PDB entry 4MFB | X-ray diffraction, 2.88 A resolution | chains A and B

# Chain A
Name: HIV-1 reverse transcriptase, p66 subunit
From: Human immunodeficiency virus type 1
Notes: EC 2.7.7.49; fragment: HIV-1 reverse transcriptase, p66 subunit (chain A)
UniProt: P03366 (POL_HV1B1); residues 1-555 here correspond to UniProt positions 600-1154 (UniProt number = residue number + 599)
Sequence (557 residues; numbered -1 to 555; the number before each row is that of its first residue; numbers below 1 keep their minus sign (Met-1 is residue -1)):
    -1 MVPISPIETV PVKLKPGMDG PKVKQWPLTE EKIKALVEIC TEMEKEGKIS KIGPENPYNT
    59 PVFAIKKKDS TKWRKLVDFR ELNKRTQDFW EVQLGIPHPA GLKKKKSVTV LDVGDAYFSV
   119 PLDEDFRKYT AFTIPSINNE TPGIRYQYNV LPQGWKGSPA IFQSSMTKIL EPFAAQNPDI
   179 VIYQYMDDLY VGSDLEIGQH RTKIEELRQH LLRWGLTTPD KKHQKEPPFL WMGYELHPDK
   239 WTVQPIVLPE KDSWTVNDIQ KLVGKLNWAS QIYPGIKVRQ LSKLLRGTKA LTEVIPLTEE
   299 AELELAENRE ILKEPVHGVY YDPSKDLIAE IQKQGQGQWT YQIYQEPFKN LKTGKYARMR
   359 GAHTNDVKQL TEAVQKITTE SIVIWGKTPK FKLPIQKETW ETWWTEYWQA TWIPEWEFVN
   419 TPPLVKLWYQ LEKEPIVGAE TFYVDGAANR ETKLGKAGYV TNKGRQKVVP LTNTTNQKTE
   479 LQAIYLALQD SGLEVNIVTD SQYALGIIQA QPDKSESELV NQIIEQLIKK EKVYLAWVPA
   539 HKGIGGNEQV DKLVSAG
Disordered / not traced: -1 to 3, 548-555
Sequence notes: expression tag (-1 to 0); engineered mutation Ala172 (Lys771 in P03366), Ala173 (Lys772 in P03366), Ser280 (Cys879 in P03366)
Small-molecule neighbours: 29T (8-{2-[2-(2,4-dioxo-3,4-dihydropyrimidin-1(2H)-yl)ethoxy]phenoxy}indolizine-2-carbonitrile): Pro95, Leu100, Lys101, Lys102, Lys103, Val106, Val108, Val179, Tyr181, Tyr188, Val189, Gly190, Pro225, Phe227, Trp229, Leu234, His235, Pro236, Tyr318
Curated features (UniProtKB/Swiss-Prot):
  - region: Phe227 to His235 (RT 'primer grip')
  - motif: Trp398 to Trp414 (Tryptophan repeat motif)
  - binding site (Mg(2+)): Asp110, Asp185, Asp186, Asp443, Glu478, Asp498, Asp549
  - site: Trp401 (Essential for RT p66/p51 heterodimerization), Trp414 (Essential for RT p66/p51 heterodimerization), Phe440, Tyr441 (Cleavage)
What the authors report for this chain:
  - conformationally variable residues (loop rearrangement, side-chain flip): Ser105 to Asp110, Tyr181, Tyr183 to Asp186
  - binding site for 29T: Lys102, Lys103, Tyr181, Tyr188, Phe227, Trp229, Pro236

# Chain B
Name: HIV-1 reverse transcriptase, p51 subunit
From: Human immunodeficiency virus type 1
Notes: EC 2.7.7.49; fragment: HIV-1 reverse transcriptase, p51 subunit (chain B)
UniProt: P03366 (POL_HV1B1); residues 1-428 here correspond to UniProt positions 600-1027 (UniProt number = residue number + 599)
Sequence (428 residues; numbered 1 to 428; the number before each row is that of its first residue):
     1 PISPIETVPV KLKPGMDGPK VKQWPLTEEK IKALVEICTE MEKEGKISKI GPENPYNTPV
    61 FAIKKKDSTK WRKLVDFREL NKRTQDFWEV QLGIPHPAGL KKKKSVTVLD VGDAYFSVPL
   121 DEDFRKYTAF TIPSINNETP GIRYQYNVLP QGWKGSPAIF QSSMTKILEP FKKQNPDIVI
   181 YQYMDDLYVG SDLEIGQHRT KIEELRQHLL RWGLTTPDKK HQKEPPFLWM GYELHPDKWT
   241 VQPIVLPEKD SWTVNDIQKL VGKLNWASQI YPGIKVRQLS KLLRGTKALT EVIPLTEEAE
   301 LELAENREIL KEPVHGVYYD PSKDLIAEIQ KQGQGQWTYQ IYQEPFKNLK TGKYARMRGA
   361 HTNDVKQLTE AVQKITTESI VIWGKTPKFK LPIQKETWET WWTEYWQATW IPEWEFVNTP
   421 PLVKLWYQ
Disordered / not traced: 1-3, 218-229
Sequence notes: engineered mutation Ser280 (Cys879 in P03366)
Curated features (UniProtKB/Swiss-Prot):
  - region: Phe227 to His235 (RT 'primer grip')
  - motif: Trp398 to Trp414 (Tryptophan repeat motif)
  - binding site (Mg(2+)): Asp110, Asp185, Asp186
  - site (Essential for RT p66/p51 heterodimerization): Trp401, Trp414

# How chain A and chain B interact
Contacting residue pairs (91; chain A residue first):
  Val8(A) with Pro52(B), hydrophobic; Glu53(B)
  Pro9(A) with Glu53(B)
  Gln85(A) with Glu53(B), hydrogen bond (side chain-backbone)
  Asp86(A) with Lys20(B), salt bridge; Pro55(B)
  Phe87(A) with Pro52(B); Glu53(B); Pro55(B)
  Trp88(A) with Pro52(B), hydrogen bond (backbone-backbone); Asn54(B); Pro55(B); Pro140(B), hydrophobic; Gly141(B); Arg143(B)
  Gln91(A) with Asn137(B); Thr139(B); Pro140(B)
  Gly93(A) with Asn137(B), hydrogen bond (backbone-side chain)
  Ile94(A) with Asn137(B)
  Pro95(A) with Asn136(B)
  His96(A) with Asn136(B), hydrogen bond (backbone-side chain)
  Gly99(A) with Asn136(B)
  Lys101(A) with Glu138(B), salt bridge
  Ala158(A) with Pro52(B), hydrophobic
  Gln161(A) with Pro140(B)
  Ser162(A) with Pro52(B)
  Tyr181(A) with Glu138(B)
  Gln373(A) with Gln394(B); Glu396(B); Thr397(B); Thr400(B), hydrogen bond
  Thr377(A) with Thr400(B)
  Ile380(A) with Pro25(B); Leu26(B)
  Val381(A) with Pro25(B), hydrophobic; Ile135(B); Asn136(B), hydrogen bond (backbone-backbone)
  Ile382(A) with Ile135(B); Asn136(B)
  Trp383(A) with Ile135(B)
  Gly384(A) with Thr27(B); Glu28(B), hydrogen bond (backbone-backbone); Ile135(B)
  Trp402(A) with Lys331(B), hydrogen bond (backbone-side chain); Asp364(B)
  Tyr405(A) with Lys331(B), hydrogen bond (backbone-side chain)
  Trp406(A) with Lys331(B); Pro392(B), hydrophobic; Val417(B); Asn418(B); Pro420(B)
  Gln407(A) with Lys331(B), hydrogen bond (backbone-side chain); Pro392(B); Ile393(B); Gln394(B), hydrogen bond (side chain-backbone); Val417(B)
  Ala408(A) with Trp337(B), hydrophobic; Asp364(B); Pro392(B), hydrogen bond (backbone-backbone); Ile393(B)
  Thr409(A) with Asp364(B)
  Trp410(A) with Asn363(B); Val365(B), hydrophobic; Trp401(B)
  Pro433(A) with Asn255(B); Leu289(B), hydrophobic; Thr290(B)
  Ile434(A) with Thr290(B)
  Val435(A) with Thr290(B)
  Thr439(A) with Lys287(B); Ala288(B); Leu289(B), hydrogen bond (side chain-backbone)
  Tyr441(A) with Gln258(B); Thr286(B); Lys287(B), hydrogen bond (side chain-backbone)
  Thr459(A) with Thr286(B)
  Asn460(A) with Thr286(B); Lys287(B); Ala288(B)
  Asn494(A) with Leu289(B)
  Val496(A) with Leu289(B), hydrophobic
  Tyr532(A) with Asn255(B), hydrogen bond; Lys259(B), hydrogen bond; Leu289(B), hydrophobic
  Val536(A) with Gln258(B)
  Pro537(A) with Gly262(B)
  Lys540(A) with Asn265(B)
  Ile542(A) with Ser280(B); Leu283(B); Arg284(B)
Also at the interface, not in a pair above, chain A (55 interface residues in all): Val90, Leu100, Ile159, Gln182, Thr369, Glu370, Thr376, Thr403, Ala534, Gly541
Also at the interface, not in a pair above, chain B (50 interface residues in all): Thr131, Val254, Val261, Leu368, Thr419

# In short
55 residues of chain A and 50 residues of chain B are in contact, with 16 hydrogen bonds and 2 salt bridges.
Among the polar pairs are Asp86(A)-Lys20(B), Lys101(A)-Glu138(B) and Gln85(A)-Glu53(B). The paper reports a
binding site for 29T at Lys102(A), Lys103(A) and Tyr181(A) among others; conformational variability at
Ser105(A), Tyr181(A) and Tyr183(A).
Chain A is HIV-1 reverse transcriptase, p66 subunit and chain B is HIV-1 reverse transcriptase, p51 subunit,
both from Human immunodeficiency virus type 1; the structure, Crystal Structure of HIV-1 Reverse Transcriptase
in Complex with 8-(2-(2-(2,4-dioxo-3,4-dihydropyrimidin-1(2H)-yl)ethoxy)phenoxy)indolizine-2-carbonitrile
(JLJ555), a non-nucleoside inhibitor, was determined by X-ray diffraction.
